PDB entry 4QH7 | X-ray diffraction, 1.83 A resolution | chains B and D of the 4 polymer chains in the assembly

# Chain B
Name: Dynein light chain 1, cytoplasmic
Organism: Drosophila melanogaster
Notes: fragment: lc8
Reference sequence: Q24117 (DYL1_DROME); residue numbers follow UniProt; this construct covers 1-89
Chain sequence (94 residues; row label = number of the first residue in the row; numbers below 1 keep their minus sign (Gly-4 is residue -4)):
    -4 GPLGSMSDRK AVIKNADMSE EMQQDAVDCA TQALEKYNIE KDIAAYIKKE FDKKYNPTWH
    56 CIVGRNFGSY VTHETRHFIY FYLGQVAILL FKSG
Not modelled in the structure: -4 to 5, 89
Differences from the reference sequence: expression tag (-4 to 0)

# Chain D
Name: Anastral spindle 2
Notes: fragment: Ana2 T159-P168
Reference sequence: Q9XZ31 (Q9XZ31_DROME); residue numbers follow UniProt; this construct covers 159-168
Chain sequence (12 residues; numbered 1 to 168; 156 numbers in that range are skipped by the numbering (no residue carries them; nothing is unmodelled there); the number before each row is that of its first residue):
     1 NY
   159 TICAGTQTDP
Not modelled in the structure: 1, 168
Differences from the reference sequence: expression tag (1-2)
What the authors report for this chain:
  - mutagenesis - Q165A/T166A: decreased binding to Dynein light chain 1, cytoplasmic (chain B)

# Chain B / chain D interface
Contacting residue pairs (33):
  Lys9(B) with Asp167(D), salt bridge
  Arg60(B) with Thr166(D), hydrogen bond (backbone-side chain)
  Asn61(B) with Thr166(D)
  Phe62(B) with Thr164(D); Gln165(D); Thr166(D), hydrogen bond (backbone-side chain)
  Gly63(B) with Thr164(D); Gln165(D)
  Ser64(B) with Gly163(D); Thr164(D), hydrogen bond
  Tyr65(B) with Cys161(D); Ala162(D); Gly163(D)
  Val66(B) with Ile160(D); Cys161(D); Ala162(D), hydrogen bond (backbone-backbone)
  Thr67(B) with Thr159(D); Ile160(D); Cys161(D), hydrogen bond
  His68(B) with Thr159(D); Ile160(D), hydrogen bond (backbone-backbone); Ala162(D)
  Glu69(B) with Tyr2(D)
  Thr70(B) with Tyr2(D), hydrogen bond (backbone-backbone); Ile160(D)
  Phe73(B) with Ala162(D), hydrophobic; Thr164(D)
  Tyr75(B) with Thr164(D); Gln165(D), hydrogen bond (side chain-backbone); Thr166(D), hydrogen bond (side chain-backbone)
  Tyr77(B) with Thr166(D); Asp167(D), hydrogen bond (side chain-backbone)
  Ala82(B) with Thr166(D)
Other interface residues (no listed pair), chain B (19 interface residues in all): Gly59, Leu84, Ser88

# Overview
19 residues of chain B face 10 of chain D across their interface; the contacts include 10 hydrogen bonds and 1
salt bridge. Polar pairs include Lys9(B)-Asp167(D), Arg60(B)-Thr166(D) and Phe62(B)-Thr166(D). From the paper:
Q165A/T166A of chain D reduce binding to Dynein light chain 1, cytoplasmic (chain B).
Chain B is Dynein light chain 1, cytoplasmic (Drosophila melanogaster) and chain D is Anastral spindle 2; the
structure, LC8 - Ana2 (159-168) Complex, was determined by X-ray diffraction together with 4QH8 from the same
study.
